6H09 - chain A; structure by X-ray diffraction, 2.00 A resolution.

== Chain A ==
Name: Gag polyprotein
From: Human immunodeficiency virus type 1 group M subtype B
Reference sequence: P12493 (GAG_HV1N5); residues 1-219 here correspond to UniProt positions 133-351 (UniProt number = residue number + 132)
Chain sequence (219 residues; numbered 1 to 219; the number before each row is that of its first residue):
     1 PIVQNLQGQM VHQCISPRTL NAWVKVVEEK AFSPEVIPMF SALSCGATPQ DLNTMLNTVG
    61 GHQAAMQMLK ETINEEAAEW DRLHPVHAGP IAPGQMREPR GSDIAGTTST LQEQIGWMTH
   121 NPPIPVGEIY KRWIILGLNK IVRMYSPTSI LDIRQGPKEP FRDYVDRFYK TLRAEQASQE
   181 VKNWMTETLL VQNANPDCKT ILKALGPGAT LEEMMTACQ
Not modelled in the structure: 88-90, 177-187
Sequence notes: conflict Cys14 (Ala146 in P12493), Cys45 (Glu177 in P12493)
UniProt features mapped onto this chain:
  - region: Asn57 to Gln95 (Interaction with human PPIA/CYPA and NUP153), Pro85 to Pro93 (PPIA/CYPA-binding loop)
  - modified residue: Ser16 (Phosphoserine)
Cystine bridges: Cys14-Cys45, Cys198-Cys218
Reported in the primary citation:
  - binding site for inositol hexakisphosphate: Arg18

== Summary ==
The paper reports a binding site for inositol hexakisphosphate at Arg18.
Chain A is Gag polyprotein (Human immunodeficiency virus type 1 group M subtype B); the structure, HIV capsid
hexamer with IP6 ligand, was determined by X-ray diffraction together with 6ES8 from the same study.
